Entry 5HFC (X-ray diffraction, 1.85 A resolution); this record covers chains A and B.

[Chain A]
Protein: Disks large homolog 4
Source organism: Rattus norvegicus
Notes: fragment: PDZ-3 domain
Reference sequence: P31016 (DLG4_RAT); residue numbers follow UniProt; this construct covers 302-402
Chain sequence (119 residues; each row starts with the number of its first residue):
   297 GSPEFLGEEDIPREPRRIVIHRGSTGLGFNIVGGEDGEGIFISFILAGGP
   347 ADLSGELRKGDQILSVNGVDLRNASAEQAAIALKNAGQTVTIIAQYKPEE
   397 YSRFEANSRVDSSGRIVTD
Unresolved in the structure: 297-298
Construct notes: expression tag (297-301, 403-415); engineered mutation Ala372 (His in P31016)
From the paper describing this entry:
  - mutagenesis - G330T, H372A: increased binding to Cysteine-rich PDZ-binding protein (chain B)
  - mutagenesis - G330T: unchanged binding to Cysteine-rich PDZ-binding protein (chain B)

[Chain B]
Protein: Cysteine-rich PDZ-binding protein
Notes: fragment: PDZ3-binding domain
Reference sequence: Q792Q4 (CRIPT_RAT); residues 1-9 here correspond to UniProt positions 93-101 (UniProt number = residue number + 92)
Chain sequence (9 residues; numbered 1 to 9; the number before each row is that of its first residue):
     1 TKNYKQFSV
Unresolved in the structure: 1-2
Construct notes: engineered mutation Phe7 (Thr99 in Q792Q4)

[Interface between chain A and chain B]
Pairs across the interface (25):
  Gly322(A) with Val9(B)
  Leu323(A) with Val9(B), hydrogen bond (backbone-backbone)
  Gly324(A) with Val9(B), hydrogen bond (backbone-backbone)
  Phe325(A) with Ser8(B); Val9(B), hydrogen bond (backbone-backbone)
  Asn326(A) with Gln6(B), hydrogen bond; Phe7(B); Ser8(B), hydrogen bond
  Ile327(A) with Lys5(B); Gln6(B); Phe7(B), hydrogen bond (backbone-backbone)
  Val328(A) with Tyr4(B), hydrophobic; Lys5(B); Gln6(B)
  Gly329(A) with Lys5(B)
  Glu331(A) with Asn3(B); Tyr4(B), hydrogen bond (side chain-backbone)
  Ser339(A) with Gln6(B), hydrogen bond
  Ala372(A) with Lys5(B); Phe7(B), hydrophobic
  Glu373(A) with Lys5(B); Phe7(B)
  Ala376(A) with Phe7(B), hydrophobic; Val9(B), hydrophobic
  Lys380(A) with Ser8(B)
Also at the interface, not in a pair above, chain A (15 interface residues in all): Leu379

[In short]
Chain A and chain B form an interface of 15 and 7 residues respectively, with 8 hydrogen bonds. Polar pairs
include Gly324(A)-Val9(B), Asn326(A)-Gln6(B) and Asn326(A)-Ser8(B). From the paper: G330T and H372A of chain A
increase binding to Cysteine-rich PDZ-binding protein (chain B); G330T of chain A leaves binding to
Cysteine-rich PDZ-binding protein (chain B) unchanged.
Here chain A is Disks large homolog 4 (Rattus norvegicus) and chain B is Cysteine-rich PDZ-binding protein.
Entry 5HFC (The third PDZ domain from the synaptic protein PSD-95 (H372A mutant) in complex with a mutant ...)
was determined by X-ray diffraction (same publication as 5HEB, 5HED, 5HEY, 5HF1, 5HFB and 5HFF).
